PDB entry 7AH9 | electron microscopy, 3.30 A resolution | chains 1D and 1E of the 153 polymer chains in the assembly

[Chain 1D (and 1E)]
Molecule: Surface presentation of antigens protein SpaP
From: Salmonella enterica subsp. enterica serovar Typhimurium str. LT2
Notes: chain 1E of this document is another copy of the same molecule, construct and numbering; everything in this record applies to it too
Reference sequence: P40700 (SPAP_SALTY); residues 1-224 here = UniProt positions 1-224
Chain sequence (224 residues; each row starts with the number of its first residue):
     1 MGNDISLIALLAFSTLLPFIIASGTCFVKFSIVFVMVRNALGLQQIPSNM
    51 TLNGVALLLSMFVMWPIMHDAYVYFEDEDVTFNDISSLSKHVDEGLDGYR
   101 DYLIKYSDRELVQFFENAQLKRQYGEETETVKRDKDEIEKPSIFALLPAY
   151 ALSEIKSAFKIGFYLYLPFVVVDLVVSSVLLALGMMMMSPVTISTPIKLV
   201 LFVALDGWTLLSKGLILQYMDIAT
Not modelled in the structure: 221-224 (chain 1E: 222-224)
From the paper describing this entry:
  - binding site for SptP3x-GFP-FLAG: Q44, Q45

[Interface between chain 1D and chain 1E]
Residue-residue contacts (28; chain 1D residue first):
  F19(1D) - M50(1E)  hydrophobic
  A22(1D) - T51(1E)  hydrogen bond (backbone-side chain)
  I32(1D) - I46(1E)  hydrophobic
  M36(1D) - I46(1E)  hydrophobic
  N49(1D) - Q45(1E)  hydrogen bond
  F115(1D) - F62(1E)  hydrophobic
  F115(1D) - I216(1E)  hydrophobic
  Q119(1D) - F62(1E)
  K121(1D) - P66(1E)
  K121(1D) - M220(1E)
  Y124(1D) - L217(1E)  hydrophobic
  Y124(1D) - M220(1E)  hydrophobic
  Y124(1D) - D221(1E)
  F144(1D) - F62(1E)
  A151(1D) - V55(1E)  hydrophobic
  I155(1D) - W208(1E)
  K156(1D) - D206(1E)  salt bridge
  F159(1D) - L41(1E)  hydrophobic
  F159(1D) - V203(1E)  hydrophobic
  F163(1D) - P196(1E)
  F163(1D) - V200(1E)  hydrophobic
  V170(1D) - T192(1E)
  D173(1D) - M188(1E)
  D173(1D) - T192(1E)
  L174(1D) - M188(1E)  hydrophobic
  S177(1D) - M188(1E)
  M186(1D) - M187(1E)
  P190(1D) - M187(1E)
Also at the interface, not in a pair above, chain 1D (38 interface residues in all): V35, R38, L111, F114, A118, G125, L147, P148, L152, K160, G162, Y166, S178, L181, M187, M188, S189
Also at the interface, not in a pair above, chain 1E (32 interface residues in all): L43, P47, L58, L59, G184, M185, I193, T195, L199, F202, S212, K213

[Summary]
The interface between chain 1D and chain 1E involves 38 residues on one side and 32 on the other, with 2
hydrogen bonds and 1 salt bridge. Polar contacts include K156(1D)-D206(1E), A22(1D)-T51(1E) and
N49(1D)-Q45(1E). From the paper: a binding site for SptP3x-GFP-FLAG at Q44(1D) and Q45(1D).
Chain 1D and chain 1E are both Surface presentation of antigens protein SpaP (Salmonella enterica subsp.
enterica serovar Typhimurium str. LT2); the structure, Substrate-engaged type 3 secretion system needle
complex from Salmonella enterica typhimurium - SpaR state 1, was determined by electron microscopy, deposited
together with 7AGX and 7AHI.
